8G79 - chains A and O of the 6 polymer chains in the assembly; structure by electron microscopy, 6.10 A resolution (low resolution: residue-level contacts below are approximate; hydrogen-bond / salt-bridge calls are withheld).

Chain A:
Protein: Spike glycoprotein
Source organism: Severe acute respiratory syndrome coronavirus 2
UniProtKB: P0DTC2 (SPIKE_SARS2); numbering as in UniProt (aligned over 14-1211)
Chain sequence (1234 residues; each row starts with the number of its first residue):
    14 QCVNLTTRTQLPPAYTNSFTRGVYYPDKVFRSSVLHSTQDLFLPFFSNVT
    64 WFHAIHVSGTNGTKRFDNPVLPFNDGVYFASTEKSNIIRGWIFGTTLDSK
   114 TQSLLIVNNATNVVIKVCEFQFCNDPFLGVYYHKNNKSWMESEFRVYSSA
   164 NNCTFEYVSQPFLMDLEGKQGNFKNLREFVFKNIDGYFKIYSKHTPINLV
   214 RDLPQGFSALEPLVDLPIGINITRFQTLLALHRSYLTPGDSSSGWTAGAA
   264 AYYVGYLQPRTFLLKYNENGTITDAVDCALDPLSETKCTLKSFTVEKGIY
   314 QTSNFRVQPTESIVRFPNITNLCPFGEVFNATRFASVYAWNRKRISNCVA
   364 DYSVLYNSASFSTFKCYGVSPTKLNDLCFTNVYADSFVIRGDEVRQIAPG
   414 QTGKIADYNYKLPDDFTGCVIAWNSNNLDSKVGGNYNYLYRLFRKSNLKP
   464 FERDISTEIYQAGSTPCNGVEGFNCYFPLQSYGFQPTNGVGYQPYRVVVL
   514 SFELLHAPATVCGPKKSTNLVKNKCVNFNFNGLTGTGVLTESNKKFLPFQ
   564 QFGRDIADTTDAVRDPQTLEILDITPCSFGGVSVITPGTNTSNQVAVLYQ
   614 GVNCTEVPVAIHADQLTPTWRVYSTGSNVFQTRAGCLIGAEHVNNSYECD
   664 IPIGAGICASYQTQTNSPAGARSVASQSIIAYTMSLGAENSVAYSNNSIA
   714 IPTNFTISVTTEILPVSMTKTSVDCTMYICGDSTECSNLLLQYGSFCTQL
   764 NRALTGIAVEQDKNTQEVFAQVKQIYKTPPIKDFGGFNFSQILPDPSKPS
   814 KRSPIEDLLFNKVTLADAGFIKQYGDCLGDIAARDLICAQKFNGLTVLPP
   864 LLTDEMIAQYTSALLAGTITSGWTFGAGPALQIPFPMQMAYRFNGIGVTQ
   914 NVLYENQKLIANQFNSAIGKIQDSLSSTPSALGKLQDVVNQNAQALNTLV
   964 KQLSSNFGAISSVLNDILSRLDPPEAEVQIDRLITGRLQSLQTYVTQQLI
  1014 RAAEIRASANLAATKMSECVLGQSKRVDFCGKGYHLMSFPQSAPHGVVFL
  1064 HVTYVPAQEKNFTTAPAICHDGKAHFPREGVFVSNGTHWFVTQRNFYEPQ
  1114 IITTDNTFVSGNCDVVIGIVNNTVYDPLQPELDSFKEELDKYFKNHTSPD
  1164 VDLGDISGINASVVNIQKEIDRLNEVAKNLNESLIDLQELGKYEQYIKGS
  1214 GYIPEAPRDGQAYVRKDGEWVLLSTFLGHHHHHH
Not modelled in the structure: 14-330, 530-1247
Cystine bridges: Cys379-Cys432, Cys391-Cys525, Cys480-Cys488
Sequence notes: conflict Gly614 (Asp in P0DTC2), Ala682 (Arg in P0DTC2), Gly683 (Arg in P0DTC2), Pro817 (Phe in P0DTC2), Pro892 (Ala in P0DTC2), Pro899 (Ala in P0DTC2), Pro942 (Ala in P0DTC2), Pro986 (Lys in P0DTC2), Pro987 (Val in P0DTC2); expression tag (1212-1247)
Swiss-Prot annotation at these positions:
  - region: Asn280 to Cys301 (Putative superantigen), Arg403 to Asp405 (Integrin-binding motif), Asn448 to Phe456 (Immunodominant HLA epitope recognized by the CD8+), Pro681, Ala684 (Putative superantigen), Ser816 to Tyr837 (Fusion peptide 1), Lys835 to Phe855 (Fusion peptide 2), Asp1163 to Glu1202 (Heptad repeat 2)
  - site (Cleavage): Arg685, Ser686, Arg815, Ser816
  - glycosylation: Asn17 (N-linked (GlcNAc...) (complex) asparagine), Asn61 (N-linked (GlcNAc...) (hybrid) asparagine), Asn74 (N-linked (GlcNAc...) (complex) asparagine), Asn122 (N-linked (GlcNAc...) (hybrid) asparagine), Asn149 (N-linked (GlcNAc...) (complex) asparagine), Asn165 (N-linked (GlcNAc...) (complex) asparagine), Asn234 (N-linked (GlcNAc...) (high mannose) asparagine), Asn282 (N-linked (GlcNAc...) (complex) asparagine), Thr323 (O-linked (GalNAc) threonine), Ser325 (O-linked (HexNAc...) serine), Asn331 (N-linked (GlcNAc...) (complex) asparagine), Asn343 (N-linked (GlcNAc...) (complex) asparagine), Asn603 (N-linked (GlcNAc...) (hybrid) asparagine), Asn616 (N-linked (GlcNAc...) (complex) asparagine), Asn657 (N-linked (GlcNAc...) (complex) asparagine), Thr676 (O-linked (GlcNAc...) threonine), Thr678 (O-linked (GlcNAc...) threonine), Asn709 (N-linked (GlcNAc...) (high mannose) asparagine), Asn717 (N-linked (GlcNAc...) (hybrid) asparagine), Asn801 (N-linked (GlcNAc...) (hybrid) asparagine) and 6 more in UniProt
  - natural variant: Leu18 (L18F: In strain: Beta/B.1.351, Gamma/P.1 and 1 more), Thr19 (T19I: In strain: Omicron/BQ.1.1, Omicron/XBB.1.5 and 1 more; T19R: In strain: Delta/B.1.617.2, Omicron/BA.2 and 4 more), Thr20 (T20N: In strain: Gamma/P.1), Leu24 to Ala27 (sequence variant, change not given here; In strain: Omicron/BA.2, Omicron/BA.2.12.1 and 6 more), Pro26 (P26S: In strain: Gamma/P.1), Gln52 (Q52H: In strain: Omicron/EG.5.1), Ala67 (A67V: In strain: Eta/B.1.525, Omicron/BA.1), His69 to Val70 (deletion: In strain: Alpha/B.1.1.7, Eta/B.1.525 and 5 more), Gly75 (G75V: In strain: Lambda/C.37), Thr76 (T76I: In strain: Lambda/C.37), Asp80 (D80A: In strain: Beta/B.1.351), Val83 (V83A: In strain: Omicron/XBB.1.5, Omicron/EG.5.1), 79 further natural variant entries in UniProt
  - mutagenesis: His69 to Val70 (Increased incorporation of cleaved spike into virions), Asn121 (N121Q: Partial loss of biliverdin affinity), Arg190 (R190K: Partial loss of biliverdin affinity), Asn234 (N234Q: Increased resistance to neutralizing antibodies), Asn331 (N331Q: Reduced viral infectivity), Asn343 (N343Q: Reduced viral infectivity), Leu452 (L452R: Increased resistance to neutralizing antibodies. Decreases HLA binding to NF9 epitope. Increased binding affinity to human ACE2), Tyr453 (Y453F: Decreased HLA binding to NF9 epitope. Increased binding affinity to human ACE2), Ala475 (A475V: Increased resistance to neutralizing antibodies), Val483 (V483A: Increased resistance to neutralizing antibodies), Glu484 (E484D: Increased replication in human TMEM106B overexpressing cells), Phe490 (F490L: Increased resistance to neutralizing antibodies and human covalescent sera neutralization), 11 further mutagenesis entries in UniProt

Chain O:
Protein: Nanosota-3
Source organism: Vicugna pacos
Chain sequence (136 residues; each row starts with the number of its first residue):
     1 QVQLQESGGGLVQAGGSLRLSCAASGSIFSPNTMGWFRQALGKQREMVAV
    51 ISSIASTQYANFVKGRFTITRDNTKNTVHLQMNSLIPEDTAVYYCYAVDK
   101 SQDYWGQGTQVTVSSGGQHHHHHHGAYPYDVPDYAS
Not modelled in the structure: 116-136
Cystine bridges: Cys22-Cys95

Interface between chain A and chain O:
Pairs across the interface (43; chain A residue first):
  Arg346(A) with Gln1(O); Gln102(O); Tyr104(O)
  Ala348(A) with Gln102(O)
  Ser349(A) with Asp103(O)
  Tyr351(A) with Tyr96(O); Asp103(O)
  Ala352(A) with Ser101(O); Gln102(O)
  Trp353(A) with Ser101(O)
  Asn354(A) with Gln102(O)
  Tyr449(A) with Gln39(O); Gln44(O); Arg45(O); Trp105(O)
  Asn450(A) with Arg45(O); Trp105(O)
  Leu452(A) with Trp105(O)
  Arg466(A) with Lys100(O); Ser101(O)
  Ile468(A) with Val98(O); Asp99(O)
  Thr470(A) with Val50(O); Gln58(O)
  Glu471(A) with Ser56(O); Gln58(O)
  Ile472(A) with Gln58(O); Tyr59(O)
  Asn481(A) with Thr57(O)
  Gly482(A) with Thr57(O); Gln58(O); Tyr59(O)
  Val483(A) with Tyr59(O); Lys64(O)
  Glu484(A) with Tyr59(O); Ala60(O); Asn61(O)
  Gly485(A) with Asn61(O)
  Phe490(A) with Met47(O); Val50(O); Gln58(O)
  Leu492(A) with Met47(O)
  Ser494(A) with Arg45(O)
Other interface residues (no listed pair), chain A (24 interface residues in all): Phe347
Other interface residues (no listed pair), chain O (23 interface residues in all): Phe37

Overview:
Chain A and chain O form an interface of 24 and 23 residues respectively. UniProt lists 23 mutagenesis sites
on chain A.
Here chain A is Spike glycoprotein (Severe acute respiratory syndrome coronavirus 2) and chain O is Nanosota-3
(Vicugna pacos). Entry 8G79 (Local refinement of SARS-CoV-2 spike/nanobody mixture complex around RBD) was
determined by electron microscopy.
